3SII - chain A; structure by X-ray diffraction, 1.48 A resolution.

Chain A:
Name: poly(ADP-ribose) glycohydrolase
Organism: Thermomonospora curvata
Notes: EC 3.2.1.143
Reference sequence: D1AC29 (D1AC29_THECD); residues 3-279 here correspond to UniProt positions 40-316 (UniProt number = residue number + 37)
Sequence (277 residues; row label = number of the first residue in the row):
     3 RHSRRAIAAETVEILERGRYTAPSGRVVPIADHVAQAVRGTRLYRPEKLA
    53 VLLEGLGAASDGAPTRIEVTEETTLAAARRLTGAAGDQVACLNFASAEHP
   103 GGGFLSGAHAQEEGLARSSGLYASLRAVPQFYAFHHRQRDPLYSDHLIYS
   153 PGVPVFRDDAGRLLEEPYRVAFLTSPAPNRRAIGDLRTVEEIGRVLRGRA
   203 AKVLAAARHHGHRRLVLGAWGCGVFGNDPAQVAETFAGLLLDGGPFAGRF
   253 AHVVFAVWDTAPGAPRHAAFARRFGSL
Unresolved in the structure: 58-66, 277-279
Residues lining bound ligands: A1R (5'-O-[(S)-{[(S)-{[(2R,3R,4S)-3,4-dihydroxypyrrolidin-2-yl]methoxy}(hydroxy)phosphoryl]oxy}(hydroxy)phosphoryl]adenosine): Glu74, Thr75, Thr76, Phe96, Ala97, Ser98, Gly104, Ala112, Gln113, Glu114, Glu115, Ala221, Trp222, Gly223, Cys224, Gly225, Val226, Phe227, Ala258, Val259, Trp260, Asp261, Arg268
Reported in the primary citation:
  - catalytic residues: Glu114, Phe227
  - mutagenesis - E114A, E115A: abolished catalytic activity

In short:
Ligands of chain A: compound A1R. From the paper: catalytic residues Glu114 and Phe227; E114A and E115A
abolish catalytic activity.
Chain A is poly(ADP-ribose) glycohydrolase (Thermomonospora curvata); the structure, The X-ray crystal
structure of poly(ADP-ribose) glycohydrolase bound to the inhibitor ADP-HPD from Thermomonospora curvata, was
determined by X-ray diffraction (same publication as 3SIG, 3SIH and 3SIJ).
